Entry 4H0E (X-ray diffraction, 1.97 A resolution); this record covers chains B and T of the 4 polymer chains in the assembly.

[Chain B]
Protein: Arabinose metabolism transcriptional repressor
Organism: Bacillus Subtilis
Notes: fragment: N-terminus domain
UniProtKB: P96711 (ARAR_BACSU); residues 1-68 here = UniProt positions 1-68
Sequence (88 residues; numbered -19 to 68; the number before each row is that of its first residue; numbers below 1 keep their minus sign (Met-19 is residue -19)):
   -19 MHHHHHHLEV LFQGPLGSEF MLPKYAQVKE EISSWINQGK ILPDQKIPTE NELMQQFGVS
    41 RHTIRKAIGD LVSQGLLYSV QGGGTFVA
Disordered / not traced: -19 to -13
Construct notes: expression tag (-19 to 0)
UniProt features mapped onto this chain:
  - DNA-binding region: Glu30 to Gly49 (H-T-H motif)
What the authors report for this chain:
  - binding site for the 21-nt DNA strand: Gln61
  - binding site for the 21-nt DNA strand (chain T): Gln61
  - mutagenesis - E30A, H42A: decreased binding to ORA1 (citing earlier work)

[Chain T]
Molecule: 21-nt DNA strand
Sequence (21 nucleotides; numbered 1 to 21; the number before each row is that of its first residue):
     1 TATAAAATGT ACGGACAAAT T
Bound ions: Ca2+: DT20 (shared with 1 residue of chain A; 1 residue of chain U)

[Interface between chain B and chain T]
Contacting residue pairs (23; chain B residue first):
  Leu-4(B) with DA18(T), phosphate contact
  Lys26(B) with DA7(T), phosphate contact; DT8(T), salt bridge to the phosphate
  Thr29(B) with DA7(T), phosphate contact; DT8(T), phosphate contact
  Glu30(B) with DT8(T), hydrogen bond to the phosphate; DG9(T), phosphate contact
  Arg41(B) with DT8(T), base contact; DG9(T), hydrogen bond to the base; DT10(T), base contact
  Arg45(B) with DT8(T), sugar contact; DG9(T), salt bridge to the phosphate; DT10(T), base contact
  Ser59(B) with DT8(T), phosphate contact; DG9(T), phosphate contact
  Val60(B) with DT8(T), sugar contact
  Gln61(B) with DT8(T), hydrogen bond to the base; DG9(T), hydrogen bond to the sugar
  Gly62(B) with DA7(T), base contact; DT8(T), hydrogen bond to the sugar
  Gly64(B) with DA7(T), phosphate contact; DT8(T), sugar contact
  Thr65(B) with DT8(T), phosphate contact
Also at the interface, not in a pair above, chain B (14 interface residues in all): Pro28, Gly63

[In short]
Chain B and chain T form an interface of 14 and 5 residues respectively, with 5 hydrogen bonds and 2 salt
bridges. Polar contacts include Arg41(B)-DG9(T), Gln61(B)-DT8(T) and Gln61(B)-DG9(T). The paper reports a
binding site for the 21-nt DNA strand at Gln61(B); E30A and H42A of chain B reduce binding to ORA1.
Chain B is Arabinose metabolism transcriptional repressor (Bacillus Subtilis) and chain T is a 21-nt DNA
strand; the structure, Crystal Structure of mutant ORR3 in complex with NTD of AraR, was determined by X-ray
diffraction together with 4EGY and 4EGZ from the same study.
